7M8U - chains A and B of the 3 polymer chains in the assembly; structure by X-ray diffraction, 1.45 A resolution.

Chain A:
Name: HLA class I histocompatibility antigen B, alpha chain
Source organism: Homo sapiens
Reference sequence: Q546I9 (Q546I9_HUMAN); residues 1-277 here correspond to UniProt positions 25-301 (UniProt number = residue number + 24)
Amino-acid sequence (277 residues; row label = number of the first residue in the row):
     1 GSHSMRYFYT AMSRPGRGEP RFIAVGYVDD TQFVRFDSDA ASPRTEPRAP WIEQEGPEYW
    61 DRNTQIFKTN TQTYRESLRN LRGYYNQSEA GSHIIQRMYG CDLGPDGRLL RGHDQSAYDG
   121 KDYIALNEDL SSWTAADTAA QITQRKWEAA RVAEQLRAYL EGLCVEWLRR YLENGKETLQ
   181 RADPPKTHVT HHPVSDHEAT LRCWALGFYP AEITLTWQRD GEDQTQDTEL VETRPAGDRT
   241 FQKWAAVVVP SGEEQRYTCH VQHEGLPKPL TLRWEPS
Unresolved in the structure: 277
Disulfides: Cys101-Cys164, Cys203-Cys259
Bound ions: Na+: Arg145 (shared with Glu47(B) of chain B)

Chain B:
Name: Beta-2-microglobulin
Source organism: Homo sapiens
Reference sequence: P61769 (B2MG_HUMAN); residues 1-99 here correspond to UniProt positions 21-119 (UniProt number = residue number + 20)
Amino-acid sequence (100 residues; each row starts with the number of its first residue; numbering starts at 0):
     0 MIQRTPKIQV YSRHPAENGK SNFLNCYVSG FHPSDIEVDL LKNGERIEKV EHSDLSFSKD
    60 WSFYLLYYTE FTPTEKDEYA CRVNHVTLSQ PKIVKWDRDM
Unresolved in the structure: 0
Differences from the reference sequence: expression tag (0)
Disulfides: Cys25-Cys80
Bound ions: Na+: Glu47 (shared with Arg145(A) of chain A)
Swiss-Prot annotation at these positions:
  - modified residue: Gln2 (Pyrrolidone carboxylic acid)
  - glycosylation: Ile1 (N-linked (Glc) (glycation) isoleucine), Lys19 (N-linked (Glc) (glycation) lysine), Lys41 (N-linked (Glc) (glycation) lysine), Lys48 (N-linked (Glc) (glycation) lysine), Lys58 (N-linked (Glc) (glycation) lysine), Lys91 (N-linked (Glc) (glycation) lysine), Lys94 (N-linked (Glc) (glycation) lysine)

Chain A / chain B interface:
Residue-residue contacts - 59 pairs, chain A then chain B:
  Phe8(A) with Ser55(B); Phe56(B), hydrophobic
  Tyr9(A) with Phe56(B)
  Thr10(A) with Phe56(B); Phe62(B)
  Met12(A) with Ser33(B); Asp34(B)
  Arg17(A) with Asp34(B), salt bridge
  Val25(A) with Asp53(B); Leu54(B); Ser55(B)
  Tyr27(A) with Ser55(B); Tyr63(B), hydrogen bond
  Gln32(A) with Asp53(B), hydrogen bond
  Arg35(A) with Asp53(B), salt bridge
  Arg48(A) with Asp53(B), salt bridge
  Ile94(A) with Pro32(B), hydrophobic; Ser33(B)
  Gln96(A) with His31(B), hydrogen bond; Phe56(B); Trp60(B), hydrogen bond (side chain-backbone); Phe62(B)
  Arg97(A) with Phe56(B)
  Met98(A) with Phe56(B), hydrophobic; Lys58(B); Trp60(B), hydrophobic
  Gln115(A) with Trp60(B)
  Ser116(A) with Trp60(B)
  Ala117(A) with Trp60(B), hydrophobic
  Asp119(A) with His31(B)
  Gly120(A) with Arg3(B), hydrogen bond (backbone-side chain); His31(B); Trp60(B)
  Asp122(A) with Trp60(B), hydrogen bond
  His192(A) with Asp98(B), salt bridge
  Arg202(A) with Asp98(B), hydrogen bond (side chain-backbone); Met99(B), hydrogen bond
  Trp204(A) with Asp98(B); Met99(B)
  Val231(A) with Gln8(B)
  Glu232(A) with Gln8(B), hydrogen bond (backbone-side chain); Tyr26(B); Ser28(B), hydrogen bond
  Thr233(A) with Tyr26(B)
  Arg234(A) with Gln8(B), hydrogen bond; Tyr10(B); Met99(B), hydrogen bond (side chain-backbone)
  Pro235(A) with Tyr10(B), hydrogen bond (backbone-side chain); Asn24(B); Tyr26(B)
  Ala236(A) with Arg12(B), hydrogen bond (backbone-side chain); Asn24(B), hydrogen bond (backbone-side chain)
  Gly237(A) with Arg12(B); Leu65(B)
  Asp238(A) with Arg12(B)
  Gln242(A) with Tyr10(B); Ser11(B), hydrogen bond (side chain-backbone); Arg12(B), hydrogen bond (side chain-backbone)
  Trp244(A) with Met99(B), hydrogen bond (side chain-backbone)
Other interface residues (no listed pair), chain A (36 interface residues in all): Arg21, Ile23, Leu206
Other interface residues (no listed pair), chain B (27 interface residues in all): Ile1, His13, Pro14, Ser57

Overview:
Chain A and chain B form an interface of 36 and 27 residues respectively, with 18 hydrogen bonds and 4 salt
bridges. Polar pairs include Arg17(A)-Asp34(B), Arg35(A)-Asp53(B) and Arg48(A)-Asp53(B). The Na+ site is built
by Arg145(A) and Glu47(B).
Chain A is HLA class I histocompatibility antigen B, alpha chain and chain B is Beta-2-microglobulin, both
from Homo sapiens; the structure, Crystal Structure of HLA-B*35:01 in complex with IPFAMQMAY, an 9-mer epitope
from SARS-CoV-2 spike (S896-904), was determined by X-ray diffraction, deposited together with 7M8S and 7M8T.
